Entry 5A5A (X-ray diffraction, 1.75 A resolution); this record covers chain A.

# Chain A
Protein: Endo-alpha-N-acetylgalactosaminidase
Source organism: Streptococcus pneumoniae
Reference sequence: Q2MGH6 (GH101_STRPN); numbering as in UniProt (aligned over 317-1426)
Sequence (1117 residues; each row starts with the number of its first residue):
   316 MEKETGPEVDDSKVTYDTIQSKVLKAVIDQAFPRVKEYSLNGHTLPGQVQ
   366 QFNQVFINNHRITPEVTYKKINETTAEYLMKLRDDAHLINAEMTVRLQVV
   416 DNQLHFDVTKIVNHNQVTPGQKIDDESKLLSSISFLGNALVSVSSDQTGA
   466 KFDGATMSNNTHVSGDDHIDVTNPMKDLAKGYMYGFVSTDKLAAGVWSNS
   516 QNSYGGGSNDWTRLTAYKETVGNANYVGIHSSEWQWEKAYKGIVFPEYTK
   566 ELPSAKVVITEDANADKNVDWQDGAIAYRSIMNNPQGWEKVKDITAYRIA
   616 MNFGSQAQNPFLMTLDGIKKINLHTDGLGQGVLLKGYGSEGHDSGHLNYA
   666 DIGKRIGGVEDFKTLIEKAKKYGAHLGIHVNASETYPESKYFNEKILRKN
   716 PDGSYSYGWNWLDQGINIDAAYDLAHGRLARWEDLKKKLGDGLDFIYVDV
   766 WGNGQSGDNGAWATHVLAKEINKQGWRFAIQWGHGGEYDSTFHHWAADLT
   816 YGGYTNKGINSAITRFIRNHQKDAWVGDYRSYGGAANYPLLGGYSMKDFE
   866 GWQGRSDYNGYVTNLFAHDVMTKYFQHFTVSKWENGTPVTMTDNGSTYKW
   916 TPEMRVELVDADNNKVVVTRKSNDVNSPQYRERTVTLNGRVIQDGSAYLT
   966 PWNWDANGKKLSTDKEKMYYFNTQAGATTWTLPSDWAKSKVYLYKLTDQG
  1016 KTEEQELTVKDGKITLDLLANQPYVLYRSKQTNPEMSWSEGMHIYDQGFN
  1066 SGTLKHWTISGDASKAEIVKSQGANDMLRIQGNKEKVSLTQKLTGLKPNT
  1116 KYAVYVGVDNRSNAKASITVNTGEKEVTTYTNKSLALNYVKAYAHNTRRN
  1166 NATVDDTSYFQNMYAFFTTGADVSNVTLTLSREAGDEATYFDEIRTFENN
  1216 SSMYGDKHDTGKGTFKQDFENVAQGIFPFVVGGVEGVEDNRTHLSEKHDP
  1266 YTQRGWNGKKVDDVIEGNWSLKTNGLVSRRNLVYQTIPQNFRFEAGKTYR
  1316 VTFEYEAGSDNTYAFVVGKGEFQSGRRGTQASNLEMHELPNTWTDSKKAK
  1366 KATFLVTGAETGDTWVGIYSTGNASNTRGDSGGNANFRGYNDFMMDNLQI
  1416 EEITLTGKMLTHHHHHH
Unresolved in the structure: 1340-1344, 1427-1432
Differences from the reference sequence: expression tag (316, 1427-1432); engineered mutation Q796 (Glu in Q2MGH6); conflict D461 (Asn in Q2MGH6), N1165 (Asp in Q2MGH6), E1202 (Gln in Q2MGH6), D1264 (Asn in Q2MGH6)
Ion coordination: Ca2+ site 1: D577, N579, D581, N583, D588; Mn2+: E703, D728, H1258; Ca2+ site 2: G1063, N1090, D1091, D1207; Ca2+ site 3: D1233, E1235, E1281, W1284, D1411
Curated features (UniProtKB/Swiss-Prot):
  - active site: D764 (Nucleophile)
  - binding site (Ca(2+)): D577, N579, D581, N583, D588, D1233, E1235, E1281, W1284, D1411
  - binding site (substrate): D658
Reported in the primary citation:
  - catalytic residues: D764
  - binding site for 2-acetamido-2-deoxy-alpha-D-galactopyranose: D764
  - conformationally variable residues (loop rearrangement, side-chain flip): W724 to W726, R1256
  - binding site for beta-D-galactopyranose: W724
  - contacts within the chain: W726-R1256

# Summary
D577, N579, D581, N583 and D588 coordinate Ca2+ site 1. The Mn2+ site is built by E703, D728 and H1258. From
UniProt: active-site residue D764, 10 Ca2+-binding residues and substrate-binding residue D658. From the
paper: the catalytic residue D764; a binding site for 2-acetamido-2-deoxy-alpha-D-galactopyranose at D764.
Chain A is Endo-alpha-N-acetylgalactosaminidase (Streptococcus pneumoniae); the structure, The structure of
GH101 E796Q mutant from Streptococcus pneumoniae TIGR4 in complex with PNP-T-antigen, was determined by X-ray
diffraction (same publication as 5A55, 5A56, 5A57, 5A58 and 5A59).
